PDB entry 8U8C | X-ray diffraction, 2.40 A resolution | chains B and C of the 4 polymer chains in the assembly

== Chain B ==
Name: Nuclear mRNA export protein THP1
From: Saccharomyces cerevisiae S288C
Reference sequence: Q08231 (THP1_YEAST); residue numbers follow UniProt; this construct covers 1-455
Amino-acid sequence (455 residues; each row starts with the number of its first residue):
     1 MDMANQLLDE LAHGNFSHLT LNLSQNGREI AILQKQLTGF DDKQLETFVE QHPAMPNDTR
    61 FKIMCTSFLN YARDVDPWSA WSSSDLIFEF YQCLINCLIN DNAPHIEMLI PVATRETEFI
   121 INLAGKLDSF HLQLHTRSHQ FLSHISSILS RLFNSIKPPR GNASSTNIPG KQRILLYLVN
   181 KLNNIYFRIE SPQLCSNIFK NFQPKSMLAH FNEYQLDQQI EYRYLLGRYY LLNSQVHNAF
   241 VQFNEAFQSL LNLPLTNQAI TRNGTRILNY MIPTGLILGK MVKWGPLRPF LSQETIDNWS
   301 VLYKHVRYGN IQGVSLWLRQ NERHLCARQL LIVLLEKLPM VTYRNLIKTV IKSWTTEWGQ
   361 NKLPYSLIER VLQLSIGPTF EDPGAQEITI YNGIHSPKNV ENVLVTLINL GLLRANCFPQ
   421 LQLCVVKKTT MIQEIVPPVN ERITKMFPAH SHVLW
Disordered / not traced: 1, 253-256

== Chain C ==
Name: 26S proteasome complex subunit SEM1
From: Saccharomyces cerevisiae S288C
Reference sequence: O94742 (SEM1_YEAST); residue numbers follow UniProt; this construct covers 1-89
Amino-acid sequence (89 residues; row label = number of the first residue in the row):
     1 MSTDVAAAQA QSKIDLTKKK NEEINKKSLE EDDEFEDFPI DTWANGETIK SNAVTQTNIW
    61 EENWDDVEVD DDFTNELKAE LDRYKRENQ
Disordered / not traced: 1-31, 41-57, 67-68, 89
Swiss-Prot annotation at these positions:
  - modified residue: Ser-2 (N-acetylserine), Ser-12 (Phosphoserine)

== Interface between chain B and chain C ==
Residue-residue contacts - 74 pairs, chain B then chain C:
  Asn-184(B) with Glu-34(C)
  Arg-188(B) with Glu-34(C), salt bridge
  Leu-216(B) with Ile-40(C)
  Asp-217(B) with Phe-38(C); Pro-39(C); Ile-40(C)
  Ile-220(B) with Phe-35(C), hydrophobic
  Glu-221(B) with Phe-35(C)
  Tyr-224(B) with Asp-33(C), hydrogen bond (side chain-backbone); Phe-35(C), hydrophobic
  Arg-228(B) with Asp-33(C)
  Phe-240(B) with Trp-60(C), hydrophobic
  Asn-244(B) with Ile-59(C); Trp-60(C), hydrogen bond
  Phe-247(B) with Ile-59(C), hydrophobic
  Gln-248(B) with Ile-59(C)
  Ala-259(B) with Glu-36(C); Asp-37(C)
  Ile-260(B) with Phe-38(C), hydrophobic
  Arg-262(B) with Glu-36(C), salt bridge
  Asn-263(B) with Phe-35(C); Glu-36(C), hydrogen bond (side chain-backbone); Phe-38(C)
  Arg-266(B) with Asp-32(C), hydrogen bond (side chain-backbone); Asp-33(C); Glu-34(C), hydrogen bond (side chain-backbone); Phe-35(C); Glu-36(C), salt bridge
  Ile-267(B) with Phe-35(C), hydrophobic
  Tyr-270(B) with Asp-33(C), hydrogen bond
  Met-271(B) with Trp-60(C), hydrophobic
  Gly-279(B) with Trp-64(C), hydrogen bond (backbone-side chain)
  Lys-280(B) with Trp-60(C)
  Met-281(B) with Trp-60(C); Glu-61(C), hydrogen bond (backbone-backbone); Trp-64(C), hydrophobic
  Val-282(B) with Ile-59(C); Trp-60(C), hydrophobic; Glu-61(C)
  Lys-283(B) with Asn-58(C); Ile-59(C), hydrogen bond (backbone-backbone); Trp-60(C); Glu-61(C), salt bridge
  Leu-287(B) with Ile-59(C), hydrophobic
  Lys-304(B) with Asp-71(C)
  Arg-307(B) with Trp-64(C)
  Tyr-308(B) with Val-69(C); Asp-71(C); Phe-73(C); Thr-74(C)
  Gly-309(B) with Phe-73(C)
  Asn-310(B) with Phe-73(C)
  Arg-328(B) with Asp-33(C), salt bridge
  Arg-344(B) with Asp-65(C), salt bridge
  Asn-345(B) with Trp-64(C)
  Leu-346(B) with Phe-73(C), hydrophobic
  Lys-348(B) with Asp-65(C), salt bridge
  Thr-349(B) with Leu-77(C)
  Val-350(B) with Leu-81(C), hydrophobic
  Ser-353(B) with Leu-81(C)
  Trp-354(B) with Tyr-84(C), hydrophobic
  Trp-358(B) with Leu-81(C); Lys-85(C)
  Pro-364(B) with Tyr-84(C)
  Ser-366(B) with Tyr-84(C), hydrogen bond
  Leu-367(B) with Leu-81(C), hydrophobic; Tyr-84(C), hydrogen bond (backbone-side chain)
  Arg-370(B) with Glu-80(C), salt bridge; Tyr-84(C); Glu-87(C), salt bridge
  Val-371(B) with Leu-77(C), hydrophobic
  Leu-374(B) with Glu-76(C); Leu-77(C), hydrophobic
  Ser-375(B) with Phe-73(C)
Other interface residues (no listed pair), chain B (54 interface residues in all): Gln-215, Leu-251, Gly-275, Pro-286, Pro-438, Val-439
Other interface residues (no listed pair), chain C (30 interface residues in all): Glu-62, Lys-78, Asp-82, Arg-83

== Summary ==
54 residues of chain B face 30 of chain C across their interface, with 11 hydrogen bonds and 9 salt bridges.
Polar contacts include Arg-188(B)/Glu-34(C), Arg-262(B)/Glu-36(C) and Arg-266(B)/Glu-36(C).
Here chain B is Nuclear mRNA export protein THP1 and chain C is 26S proteasome complex subunit SEM1, both from
Saccharomyces cerevisiae S288C. Entry 8U8C (Crystal structure of the TREX-2 complex in complex with the
N-terminal motif of Sub2) was determined by X-ray diffraction (same publication as 8U8D and 8U8E).
